Entry 6ZW0 (X-ray diffraction, 3.05 A resolution); this record covers chains A and B of the 4 polymer chains in the assembly.

== Chain A (and B) ==
Name: Connectase MJ0548
Source organism: Methanocaldococcus jannaschii
Notes: chain B of this document is another copy of the same molecule, construct and numbering; everything in this record applies to it too
UniProtKB: Q57968 (Y548_METJA); residues 1-292 here correspond to UniProt positions 2-293 (UniProt number = residue number + 1)
Chain sequence (300 residues; each row starts with the number of its first residue):
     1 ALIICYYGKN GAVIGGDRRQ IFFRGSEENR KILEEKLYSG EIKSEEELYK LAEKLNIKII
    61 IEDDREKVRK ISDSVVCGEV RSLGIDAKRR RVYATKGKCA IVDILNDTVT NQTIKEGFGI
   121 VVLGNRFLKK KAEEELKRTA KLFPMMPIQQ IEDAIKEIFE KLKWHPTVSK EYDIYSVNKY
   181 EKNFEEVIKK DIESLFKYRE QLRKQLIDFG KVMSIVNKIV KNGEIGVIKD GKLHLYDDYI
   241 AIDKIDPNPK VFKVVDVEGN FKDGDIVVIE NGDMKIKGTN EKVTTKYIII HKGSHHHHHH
Disordered / not traced: 300
Differences from the reference sequence: engineered mutation Ala-1 (Ser2 in Q57968); expression tag (293-300)
Residues lining bound ligands: QRE (2-[3,6-bis(oxidanyl)-9H-xanthen-9-yl]-5-[(6-oxidanyl-6-oxidanylidene-hexyl)carbamothioylamino]benzoic acid): Arg-81, Leu-83, Ala-87, Arg-89, Leu-195, Tyr-198, Arg-199, Leu-202

== Interface between chain A and chain B ==
Residue-residue contacts - 39 pairs, chain A then chain B:
  Arg-18(A) / His-298(B)  hydrogen bond
  Glu-28(A) / Asn-56(B)
  Asp-64(A) / His-298(B)
  Asp-64(A) / His-299(B)
  Arg-65(A) / His-299(B)
  Glu-66(A) / His-297(B)  salt bridge
  Glu-66(A) / His-298(B)
  Ile-71(A) / Asn-222(B)
  Ile-71(A) / Asn-271(B)
  Tyr-175(A) / His-297(B)
  Lys-190(A) / Asp-273(B)  salt bridge
  Tyr-198(A) / Met-213(B)  hydrophobic
  Tyr-198(A) / Asn-217(B)  hydrogen bond
  Leu-202(A) / Phe-209(B)  hydrophobic
  Gln-205(A) / Phe-209(B)
  Gln-205(A) / Val-212(B)
  Gln-205(A) / Met-213(B)
  Leu-206(A) / Phe-209(B)
  Phe-209(A) / Gln-205(B)
  Phe-209(A) / Leu-206(B)
  Val-212(A) / Gln-205(B)
  Met-213(A) / Tyr-198(B)  hydrophobic
  Met-213(A) / Leu-202(B)  hydrophobic
  Met-213(A) / Gln-205(B)
  Val-216(A) / Tyr-198(B)  hydrophobic
  Asn-217(A) / Tyr-198(B)  hydrogen bond
  Asn-222(A) / Ile-71(B)
  Ile-245(A) / Gln-201(B)
  Asn-271(A) / Ile-71(B)
  Asn-271(A) / Val-187(B)
  Asn-271(A) / Lys-190(B)
  Asp-273(A) / Lys-190(B)  salt bridge
  His-297(A) / Glu-66(B)  salt bridge
  His-297(A) / Tyr-175(B)
  His-298(A) / Arg-18(B)  hydrogen bond
  His-298(A) / Asp-64(B)
  His-298(A) / Glu-66(B)
  His-299(A) / Asp-64(B)
  His-299(A) / Arg-65(B)
Other interface residues (no listed pair), chain A (29 interface residues in all): Asn-56, Ser-72, Val-187, Gln-201, Lys-221
Other interface residues (no listed pair), chain B (29 interface residues in all): Glu-28, Ser-194, Val-216, Ile-245, Glu-270

== Summary ==
The chain A/chain B interface involves 29 residues from each chain; the contacts include 4 hydrogen bonds and
4 salt bridges. Polar pairs include Glu-66(A)/His-297(B), Lys-190(A)/Asp-273(B) and Arg-18(A)/His-298(B).
Bound to chain A: compound QRE.
Chain A and chain B are both Connectase MJ0548 (Methanocaldococcus jannaschii); the structure, Connectase
MJ0548 from Methanocaldococcus jannaschii in complex with an MtrA-derived peptide, was determined by X-ray
diffraction.
